PDB entry 7VOY | electron microscopy, 4.20 A resolution (low resolution: residue-level contacts below are approximate; hydrogen-bond / salt-bridge calls are withheld) | chains K and N of the 37 polymer chains in the assembly

== Chain K ==
Protein: Light-harvesting protein B-875 alpha chain
Source organism: Cereibacter sphaeroides 2.4.1
UniProt: Q3J1A4 (LHA1_RHOS4); residues 1-58 here = UniProt positions 1-58
Sequence (58 residues; each row starts with the number of its first residue):
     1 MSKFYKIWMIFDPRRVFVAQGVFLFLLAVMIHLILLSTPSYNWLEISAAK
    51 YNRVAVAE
Unresolved in the structure: 55-58
Residues lining bound ligands:
  - bacteriochlorophyll a (BCL), molecule 1: Leu-24, Ala-28, His-32, Leu-35, Trp-43
  - bacteriochlorophyll a (BCL), molecule 2: Leu-24, Leu-27, Ala-28, Ile-31, His-32, Leu-35, Tyr-41
Swiss-Prot annotation at these positions:
  - binding site (a bacteriochlorophyll): His-32

== Chain N ==
Protein: Light-harvesting protein B-875 beta chain
Source organism: Cereibacter sphaeroides 2.4.1
UniProt: Q3J1A3 (LHB1_RHOS4); numbering as in UniProt (aligned over 1-49)
Sequence (49 residues; row label = number of the first residue in the row):
     1 MADKSDLGYTGLTDEQAQELHSVYMSGLWLFSAVAIVAHLAVYIWRPWF
Unresolved in the structure: 1-6
Residues lining bound ligands:
  - bacteriochlorophyll a (BCL), molecule 1: Phe-31, Val-34, Ala-35, Ala-38, His-39, Val-42
  - bacteriochlorophyll a (BCL), molecule 2: Phe-31, Ala-35, His-39, Val-42, Trp-48, Phe-49
Swiss-Prot annotation at these positions:
  - binding site (a bacteriochlorophyll): His-21, His-39

== Chain K / chain N interface ==
Pairs across the interface (22; chain K residue first):
  Met-1(K) with His-21(N); Met-25(N)
  Phe-4(K) with His-21(N)
  Tyr-5(K) with Ala-17(N); Gln-18(N); His-21(N)
  Trp-8(K) with Thr-10(N); Leu-20(N); His-21(N); Tyr-24(N)
  Met-9(K) with Tyr-9(N); Thr-10(N); Leu-12(N); Thr-13(N); Asp-14(N)
  Pro-13(K) with Leu-20(N)
  Gln-20(K) with Tyr-24(N)
  Ser-40(K) with Arg-46(N)
  Tyr-41(K) with Arg-46(N); Pro-47(N); Trp-48(N)
  Ile-46(K) with Arg-46(N)
Interface residues without a listed pair, chain K (15 interface residues in all): Ile-10, Phe-11, Asp-12, Phe-17, Trp-43
Interface residues without a listed pair, chain N (16 interface residues in all): Gly-8, Trp-45

== Overview ==
The interface between chain K and chain N involves 15 residues on one side and 16 on the other.
Bacteriochlorophyll a is bound between chain K and chain N. UniProt lists bacteriochlorophyll-binding residue
His-32(K) on chain K; bacteriochlorophyll-binding residues His-21(N) and His-39(N) on chain N.
Here chain K is Light-harvesting protein B-875 alpha chain and chain N is Light-harvesting protein B-875 beta
chain, both from Cereibacter sphaeroides 2.4.1. Entry 7VOY (Rba sphaeroides PufX-KO RC-LH1) was determined by
electron microscopy, deposited together with 7VA9, 7VB9, 7VNM, 7VOR and 7VOT.
